PDB entry 7D3X | solution NMR | chains A and B

== Chain A ==
Molecule: DNA dC->dU-editing enzyme APOBEC-3A
Organism: Homo sapiens
Notes: EC 3.5.4.38
UniProtKB: P31941 (ABC3A_HUMAN); residue numbers follow UniProt; this construct covers 1-199
Chain sequence (199 residues; row label = number of the first residue in the row):
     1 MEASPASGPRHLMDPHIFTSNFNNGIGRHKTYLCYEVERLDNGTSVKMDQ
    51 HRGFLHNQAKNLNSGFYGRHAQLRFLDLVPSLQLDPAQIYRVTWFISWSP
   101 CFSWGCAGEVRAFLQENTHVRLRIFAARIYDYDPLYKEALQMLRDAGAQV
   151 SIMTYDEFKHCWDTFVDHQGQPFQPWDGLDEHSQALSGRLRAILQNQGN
Differences from the reference sequence: engineered mutation Asn63 (Leu in P31941), Ser64 (Cys in P31941), Gln72 (Glu in P31941), Gln171 (Cys in P31941)
Swiss-Prot annotation at these positions:
  - binding site (Zn(2+)): His70, Cys101, Cys106
Bound ions: Zn2+: His70, Cys101, Cys106
From the paper describing this entry:
  - Zn2+ coordination: His70, Cys101, Cys106
  - contacts within the chain: Asp131-Arg189 (salt bridge)
  - binding site for the 10-nt DNA strand (chain B): His29, Thr31, His70, Ala71, Trp98, Ser99, Tyr130, Asp131
  - mutagenesis - N61A, H182A, R189A: decreased binding to the 10-nt DNA strand (chain B)

== Chain B ==
Molecule: 10-nt DNA strand
Sequence (10 nucleotides; row label = number of the first residue in the row):
   200 ATTTTCAATT

== Chain A / chain B interface ==
Pairs across the interface (35; chain A residue first):
  Ile26(A) with DT202(B), phosphate contact
  Gly27(A) with DT204(B), sugar contact
  His29(A) with DT204(B), phosphate contact; DC205(B), phosphate contact; DA206(B), base contact
  Lys30(A) with DA206(B), base contact
  Thr31(A) with DC205(B), sugar contact
  Asn57(A) with DC205(B), base contact; DA206(B), phosphate contact; DA207(B), phosphate contact
  Gln58(A) with DA207(B), phosphate contact
  Ala59(A) with DA207(B), sugar contact
  Lys60(A) with DA207(B), phosphate contact; DT208(B), phosphate contact
  Leu62(A) with DT208(B), phosphate contact
  Phe66(A) with DT208(B), phosphate contact
  Tyr67(A) with DT208(B), phosphate contact
  Gly68(A) with DA207(B), sugar contact
  Arg69(A) with DC205(B), sugar contact; DA207(B), phosphate contact
  His70(A) with DC205(B), base contact; DA206(B), phosphate contact
  Ile96(A) with DC205(B), base contact
  Trp98(A) with DC205(B), base contact
  Ser99(A) with DC205(B), base contact
  Pro100(A) with DC205(B), base contact
  Ile129(A) with DT204(B), base contact
  Tyr130(A) with DT204(B), sugar contact; DC205(B), phosphate contact
  Asp131(A) with DT204(B), base contact
  Tyr132(A) with DT204(B), base contact; DC205(B), phosphate contact
  Glu181(A) with DA200(B), phosphate contact; DT201(B), phosphate contact
  His182(A) with DT201(B), phosphate contact
Other interface residues (no listed pair), chain A (32 interface residues in all): Arg28, Asn61, Ala71, Cys101, Asp177, Ala185, Arg189
Other interface residues (no listed pair), chain B (9 interface residues in all): DT209
Interface features reported in the paper:
  - interface residues, chain A: His29(A), Thr31(A), His70(A), Ala71(A), Trp98(A), Ser99(A), Tyr130(A), Asp131(A)

== Summary ==
Chain A and chain B form an interface of 32 and 9 residues respectively. The paper reports a binding site for
the 10-nt DNA strand (chain B) at His29(A), Thr31(A) and His70(A) among others; N61A, H182A and R189A of chain
A reduce binding to the 10-nt DNA strand (chain B).
Chain A is DNA dC->dU-editing enzyme APOBEC-3A (Homo sapiens) and chain B is a 10-nt DNA strand; the
structure, Non-specific and specific interactions work cooperatively to promote cytidine deamination catalyzed
by APOBEC3A, was determined by solution NMR (same publication as 7D3W).
